Entry 6L5X (X-ray diffraction, 1.65 A resolution); this record covers chains A and B of the 4 polymer chains in the assembly.

Chain A:
Name: Hemoglobin subunit alpha
Source organism: Homo sapiens
UniProtKB: P69905 (HBA_HUMAN); residues 1-141 here correspond to UniProt positions 2-142 (UniProt number = residue number + 1)
Amino-acid sequence (141 residues; each row starts with the number of its first residue):
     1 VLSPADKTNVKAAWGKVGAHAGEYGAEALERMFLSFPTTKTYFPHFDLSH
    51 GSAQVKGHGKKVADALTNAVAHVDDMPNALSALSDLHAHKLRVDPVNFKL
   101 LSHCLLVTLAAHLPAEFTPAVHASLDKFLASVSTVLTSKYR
Metal / ion sites: heme Fe: His87 (together with carbon monoxide)
Residues lining bound ligands: carbon monoxide / heme: Leu29, Met32, Thr39, Tyr42, Phe43, Phe46, His58, Lys61, Val62, Ala65, Leu66, Leu83, Leu86, His87, Leu91, Val93, Asn97, Phe98, Leu101, Leu105, Val132, Leu136
Curated features (UniProtKB/Swiss-Prot):
  - binding site (O2): His58
  - binding site (heme b): His87
  - site: Thr8, Asn9 (Microbial infection: Cleavage), Lys11 (Not glycated), Ala13, Trp14 (Microbial infection: Cleavage), Tyr24, Gly25 (Microbial infection: Cleavage), Leu29, Glu30 (Microbial infection: Cleavage), His45, Phe46 (Microbial infection: Cleavage), Asp47, Leu48 (Microbial infection: Cleavage), Ser52, Ala53 (Microbial infection: Cleavage), Val55, Lys56 (Microbial infection: Cleavage), Lys56 (Not glycated), Gly59, Lys60 (Microbial infection: Cleavage), Lys60 (Not glycated), Lys90 (Not glycated), Leu91, Arg92 (Microbial infection: Cleavage), Lys99 (Not glycated), Leu106, Val107 (Microbial infection: Cleavage), Thr108, Leu109 (Microbial infection: Cleavage), Val121, His122 (Microbial infection: Cleavage), Ser133, Thr134 (Microbial infection: Cleavage)
  - modified residue: Ser3 (Phosphoserine), Lys7 (N6-succinyllysine), Thr8 (Phosphothreonine), Lys11 (N6-succinyllysine), Lys16 (N6-acetyllysine), Tyr24 (Phosphotyrosine), Ser35 (Phosphoserine), Lys40 (N6-succinyllysine), Ser49 (Phosphoserine), Ser102 (Phosphoserine), Thr108 (Phosphothreonine), Ser124 (Phosphoserine), Ser131 (Phosphoserine), Thr134 (Phosphothreonine), Thr137 (Phosphothreonine), Ser138 (Phosphoserine)
  - glycosylation (N-linked (Glc) (glycation) lysine): Lys7, Lys16, Lys40, Lys61

Chain B:
Name: Hemoglobin subunit beta
Source organism: Homo sapiens
UniProtKB: P68871 (HBB_HUMAN); residues 1-146 here correspond to UniProt positions 2-147 (UniProt number = residue number + 1)
Amino-acid sequence (146 residues; row label = number of the first residue in the row):
     1 VHLTPEEKSAVTALWGKVNVDEVGGEALGRLLVVYPWTQRFFESFGDLST
    51 PDAVMGNPKVKAHGKKVLGAFSDGLAHLDNLKGTFATLSELHCDKLHVDP
   101 ENFRLLGNVLVCVLAHHFGKEFTPPVQAAYQKVVAGVANALAHKYH
Metal / ion sites: heme Fe: His92 (together with carbon monoxide)
Residues lining bound ligands: carbon monoxide / heme: Leu28, Leu31, Thr38, Phe41, Phe42, Phe45, His63, Lys66, Val67, Ala70, Phe71, Phe85, Leu88, Leu91, His92, Leu96, Val98, Asn102, Phe103, Leu106, Val137, Leu141
Curated features (UniProtKB/Swiss-Prot):
  - binding site ((2R)-2,3-bisphosphoglycerate): Val1, His2, Lys82, His143
  - binding site (heme b): His63, His92
  - site: Glu7, Lys8 (Microbial infection: Cleavage), Gly25, Glu26 (Microbial infection: Cleavage), Gly29, Arg30 (Microbial infection: Cleavage), Tyr35, Pro36 (Microbial infection: Cleavage), Trp37, Thr38 (Microbial infection: Cleavage), Phe45, Gly46 (Microbial infection: Cleavage), Asp52, Ala53 (Microbial infection: Cleavage), Gly56, Asn57 (Microbial infection: Cleavage), Lys59 (Not glycated), Phe71, Ser72 (Microbial infection: Cleavage), Gly74, Leu75 (Microbial infection: Cleavage), Lys82 (Not glycated), Thr84, Phe85 (Microbial infection: Cleavage), His92, Cys93 (Microbial infection: Cleavage), Lys95 (Not glycated), Arg104, Leu105 (Microbial infection: Cleavage), Leu110, Val111 (Microbial infection: Cleavage), Gly119, Lys120 (Microbial infection: Cleavage), Phe122, Thr123 (Microbial infection: Cleavage), Ala128, Ala129 (Microbial infection: Cleavage) and 2 more in UniProt
  - modified residue: Val1 (N-acetylvaline), Ser9 (Phosphoserine), Thr12 (Phosphothreonine), Ser44 (Phosphoserine), Thr50 (Phosphothreonine), Lys59 (N6-acetyllysine), Lys82 (N6-acetyllysine), Thr87 (Phosphothreonine), Cys93 (S-nitrosocysteine), Lys144 (N6-acetyllysine)
  - glycosylation: Val1 (N-linked (Glc) (glycation) valine), Lys8 (N-linked (Glc) (glycation) lysine), Lys17 (N-linked (Glc) (glycation) lysine), Lys66 (N-linked (Glc) (glycation) lysine), Lys120 (N-linked (Glc) (glycation) lysine), Lys144 (N-linked (Glc) (glycation) lysine)

Interface between chain A and chain B:
Contacting residue pairs (37; chain A residue first):
  Arg31(A) - Phe122(B)  hydrogen bond (side chain-backbone)
  Arg31(A) - Thr123(B)
  Arg31(A) - Pro124(B)
  Arg31(A) - Gln127(B)  hydrogen bond
  Leu34(A) - Pro124(B)
  Leu34(A) - Pro125(B)
  Leu34(A) - Ala128(B)
  Ser35(A) - Gln127(B)
  Ser35(A) - Ala128(B)
  Ser35(A) - Gln131(B)
  Phe36(A) - Gln131(B)
  Lys99(A) - Arg104(B)
  His103(A) - Asn108(B)
  His103(A) - Val111(B)
  His103(A) - Gln127(B)
  His103(A) - Gln131(B)  hydrogen bond
  Cys104(A) - Gln127(B)
  Val107(A) - Val111(B)  hydrophobic
  Val107(A) - Ala115(B)
  Val107(A) - Gln127(B)
  Ala110(A) - Cys112(B)
  Ala110(A) - Ala115(B)
  Ala110(A) - His116(B)
  Ala111(A) - Ala115(B)
  Ala111(A) - Gly119(B)
  Pro114(A) - His116(B)  hydrogen bond (backbone-side chain)
  Phe117(A) - Arg30(B)  hydrogen bond (backbone-side chain)
  Phe117(A) - His116(B)
  Thr118(A) - Arg30(B)
  Pro119(A) - Arg30(B)
  Pro119(A) - Val33(B)
  Pro119(A) - Met55(B)  hydrophobic
  His122(A) - Arg30(B)  hydrogen bond
  His122(A) - Val34(B)
  Ala123(A) - Val34(B)  hydrophobic
  Asp126(A) - Val34(B)
  Asp126(A) - Tyr35(B)  hydrogen bond
Interface residues without a listed pair, chain A (20 interface residues in all): Glu30, Leu106, Ala120
Interface residues without a listed pair, chain B (21 interface residues in all): Pro51, Glu101

Summary:
The interface between chain A and chain B involves 20 residues on one side and 21 on the other, with 7
hydrogen bonds. Polar contacts include Arg31(A)-Phe122(B), Arg31(A)-Gln127(B) and His103(A)-Gln131(B). Bound
to chain A: carbon monoxide / heme.
Chain A is Hemoglobin subunit alpha and chain B is Hemoglobin subunit beta, both from Homo sapiens; the
structure, Carbonmonoxy human hemoglobin A in the R2 quaternary structure at 95 K: Light (2 min), was
determined by X-ray diffraction (same publication as 6KA9, 6KAE, 6KAH, 6KAI, 6KAO, 6KAP and 11 further
entries).
